9IKQ - chains C and B of the 4 polymer chains in the assembly; structure by X-ray diffraction, 1.93 A resolution.

== Chain C ==
Protein: Optineurin
From: Homo sapiens
Reference sequence: Q96CV9 (OPTN_HUMAN); residues 133-170 here = UniProt positions 133-170
Sequence (38 residues; each row starts with the number of its first residue):
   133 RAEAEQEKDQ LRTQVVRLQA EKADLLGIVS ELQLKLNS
Not modelled in the structure: 133

== Chain B ==
Protein: Ras-related protein Rab-8A
From: Homo sapiens
Notes: EC 3.6.5.2
Reference sequence: P61006 (RAB8A_HUMAN); numbering as in UniProt (aligned over 1-181)
Sequence (181 residues; row label = number of the first residue in the row):
     1 MAKTYDYLFK LLLIGDSGVG KTCVLFRFSE DAFNSTFIST IGIDFKIRTI ELDGKRIKLQ
    61 IWDTAGLERF RTITTAYYRG AMGIMLVYDI TNEKSFDNIR NWIRNIEEHA SADVEKMILG
   121 NKCDVNDKRQ VSKERGEKLA LDYGIKFMET SAKANINVEN AFFTLARDIK AKMDKKLEGN
   181 S
Not modelled in the structure: 1-2, 180-181
Sequence notes: engineered mutation Leu-67 (Gln in P61006)
Bound ions: Mg2+: Thr-22, Thr-40 (together with GTP)
Ligand contacts: GTP (guanosine-5'-triphosphate): Asp-16, Ser-17, Gly-18, Val-19, Gly-20, Lys-21, Thr-22, Cys-23, Phe-33, Asn-34, Ser-35, Thr-36, Phe-37, Ile-38, Ser-39, Thr-40, Thr-64, Ala-65, Gly-66, Asn-121, Lys-122, Asp-124, Val-125, Ser-151, Ala-152, Lys-153
UniProt features mapped onto this chain:
  - motif: Asp-31 to Phe-45 (Switch 1), Asp-63 to Gly-80 (Switch 2)
  - binding site (GTP): Ser-17, Gly-18, Val-19, Gly-20, Lys-21, Thr-22, Cys-23, Ser-35, Ser-39, Thr-40, Gly-66, Asn-121, Lys-122, Asp-124, Ala-152, Lys-153
  - binding site (Mg(2+)): Thr-22, Thr-40, Asp-63
  - modified residue: Thr-72 (Phosphothreonine), Ser-181 (Phosphoserine)
  - mutagenesis: Thr-22 (T22N: Loss of interaction with MICAL1. Loss of GRAF1/ARHGAP26 and GRAF2/ARHGAP10 tubular localization. Loss of E-cadherin and MMP14 export. Stimulates interaction with RPGR), Thr-72 (T72A: Loss of phosphorylation. No effect on the binding of GDP or GTP. Localizes primarily to the Golgi complex but does not affect membrane localization ...)

== Chain C / chain B interface ==
Residue-residue contacts (16; chain C residue first):
  Lys-154(C) with Asp-44(B), salt bridge; Phe-45(B), hydrogen bond (side chain-backbone)
  Leu-158(C) with Ile-43(B); Asp-44(B); Phe-45(B), hydrophobic; Trp-62(B), hydrophobic; Tyr-77(B)
  Val-161(C) with Tyr-77(B)
  Ser-162(C) with Ile-43(B); Ile-73(B); Tyr-77(B), hydrogen bond
  Gln-165(C) with Ala-76(B); Tyr-77(B)
  Leu-166(C) with Thr-72(B)
  Ser-170(C) with Ala-76(B); Arg-79(B), hydrogen bond (backbone-side chain)
Also at the interface, not in a pair above, chain C (9 interface residues in all): Glu-163, Asn-169
Also at the interface, not in a pair above, chain B (10 interface residues in all): Lys-46

== Overview ==
9 residues of chain C face 10 of chain B across their interface; the contacts include 3 hydrogen bonds and 1
salt bridge. Among the polar pairs are Lys-154(C)/Asp-44(B), Lys-154(C)/Phe-45(B) and Ser-162(C)/Tyr-77(B).
Ligands of chain B: GTP.
Here chain C is Optineurin and chain B is Ras-related protein Rab-8A, both from Homo sapiens. Entry 9IKQ
(Crystal structure of OPTN LZD in complex with GTP-bound Rab8a(Q67L)) was determined by X-ray diffraction.
